PDB entry 3OPY | X-ray diffraction, 3.05 A resolution | chains A and E of the 12 polymer chains in the assembly

Chain A (and E):
Protein: 6-phosphofructo-1-kinase alpha-subunit
Source organism: Pichia pastoris
Notes: EC 2.7.1.11; chain E of this document is another copy of the same molecule, construct and numbering; everything in this record applies to it too
Reference sequence: Q8NJU8 (Q8NJU8_PICPA); numbering as in UniProt (aligned over 1-989)
Amino-acid sequence (989 residues; each row starts with the number of its first residue):
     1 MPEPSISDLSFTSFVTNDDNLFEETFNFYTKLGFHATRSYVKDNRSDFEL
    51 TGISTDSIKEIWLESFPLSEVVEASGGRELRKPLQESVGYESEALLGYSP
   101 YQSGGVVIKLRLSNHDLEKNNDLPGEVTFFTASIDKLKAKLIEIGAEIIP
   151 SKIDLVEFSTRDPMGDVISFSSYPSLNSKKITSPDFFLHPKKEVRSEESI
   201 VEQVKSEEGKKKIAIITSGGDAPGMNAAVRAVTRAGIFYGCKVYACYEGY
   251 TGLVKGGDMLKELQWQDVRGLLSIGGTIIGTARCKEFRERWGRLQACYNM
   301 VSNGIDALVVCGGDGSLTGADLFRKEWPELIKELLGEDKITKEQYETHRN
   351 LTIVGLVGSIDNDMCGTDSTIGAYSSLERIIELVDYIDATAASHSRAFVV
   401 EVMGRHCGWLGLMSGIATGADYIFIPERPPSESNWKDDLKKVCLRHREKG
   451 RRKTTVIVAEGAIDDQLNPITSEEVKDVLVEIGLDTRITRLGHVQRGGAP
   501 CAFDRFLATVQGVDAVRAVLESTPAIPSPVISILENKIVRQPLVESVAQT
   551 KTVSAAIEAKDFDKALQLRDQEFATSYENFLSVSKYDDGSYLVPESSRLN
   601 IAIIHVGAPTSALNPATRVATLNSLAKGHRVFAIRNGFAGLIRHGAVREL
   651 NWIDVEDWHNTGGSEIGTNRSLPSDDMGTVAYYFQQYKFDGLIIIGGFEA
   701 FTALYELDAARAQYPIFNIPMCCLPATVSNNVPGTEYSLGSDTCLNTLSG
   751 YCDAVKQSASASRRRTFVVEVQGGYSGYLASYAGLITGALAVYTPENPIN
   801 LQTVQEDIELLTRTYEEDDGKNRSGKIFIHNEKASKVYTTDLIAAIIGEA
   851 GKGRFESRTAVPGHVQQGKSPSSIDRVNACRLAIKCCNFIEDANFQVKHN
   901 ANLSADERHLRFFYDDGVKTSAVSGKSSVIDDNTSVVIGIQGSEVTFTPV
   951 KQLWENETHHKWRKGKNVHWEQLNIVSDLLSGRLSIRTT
Unresolved in the structure: 1-4, 43, 55, 75-76, 99, 103, 115-117, 153-154, 177, 187-207, 334-341, 761, 820-822, 963-966
Swiss-Prot annotation at these positions:
  - region: Tyr586 to Leu599 (Interdomain linker)
  - active site: Asp361 (Proton acceptor)
  - binding site (ATP): Gly220, Arg283, Cys284, Gly313 to Ser316
  - binding site (Mg(2+)): Asp314
  - binding site (beta-D-fructose 6-phosphate): Ser359 to Asp361, Arg396, Met403 to Arg405, Glu460, Arg487, His493 to Arg496
  - binding site (beta-D-fructose 2,6-bisphosphate): Arg670, Thr727 to Asn731, Arg765, Gln772 to Gly774, Glu832, Arg858, His864 to Gln867, Arg963

Interface between chain A and chain E:
Residue-residue contacts (35):
  Arg643(A) with Tyr914(E); Gly917(E), hydrogen bond (side chain-backbone)
  Asp676(A) with Lys919(E), salt bridge
  Gly678(A) with Gln713(E); Pro715(E)
  Thr679(A) with Pro715(E); Phe912(E)
  Tyr682(A) with Gln685(E), hydrogen bond (backbone-side chain); Asp906(E), hydrogen bond; His909(E), hydrogen bond; Leu910(E), hydrophobic
  Tyr683(A) with Asp906(E); Leu910(E)
  Gln685(A) with Tyr682(E), hydrogen bond (side chain-backbone); Gln685(E); Gln686(E)
  Gln686(A) with Gln685(E); Asp906(E)
  Gln713(A) with Gly678(E); Tyr714(E), hydrogen bond (backbone-side chain)
  Tyr714(A) with Gln713(E), hydrogen bond (side chain-backbone); Tyr714(E), hydrophobic
  Pro715(A) with Gly678(E); Thr679(E)
  Asp906(A) with Tyr682(E), hydrogen bond; Tyr683(E); Gln686(E)
  His909(A) with Tyr682(E), hydrogen bond
  Leu910(A) with Tyr682(E), hydrophobic; Tyr683(E)
  Phe912(A) with Thr679(E)
  Tyr914(A) with Ile642(E); Arg643(E)
  Gly917(A) with Arg643(E), hydrogen bond (backbone-side chain)
  Lys919(A) with Asp676(E), salt bridge
Other interface residues (no listed pair), chain A (22 interface residues in all): Ile642, Tyr687, Lys688, Ile716
Other interface residues (no listed pair), chain E (22 interface residues in all): Tyr687, Lys688, Ile716

In short:
The chain A/chain E interface involves 22 residues from each chain, with 10 hydrogen bonds and 2 salt bridges.
Polar pairs include Asp676(A)-Lys919(E), Arg643(A)-Gly917(E) and Tyr682(A)-Gln685(E). UniProt lists
active-site residue Asp361(A), 7 ATP-binding residues, Mg2+-binding residue Asp314(A) and 13 beta-D-fructose
6-phosphate-binding residues on chain A.
Both chains are 6-phosphofructo-1-kinase alpha-subunit (Pichia pastoris). Entry 3OPY (Crystal structure of
Pichia pastoris phosphofructokinase in the T-state) was determined by X-ray diffraction.
